8K22 - chains I and Q of the 20 polymer chains in the assembly; structure by electron microscopy, 2.92 A resolution.

# Chain I
Name: Csy3
Organism: Vibrio phage ICP1_2004_A
UniProtKB: F1D5V6 (F1D5V6_9CAUD); residues 1-306 here = UniProt positions 1-306
Amino-acid sequence (306 residues; numbered 1 to 306; the number before each row is that of its first residue):
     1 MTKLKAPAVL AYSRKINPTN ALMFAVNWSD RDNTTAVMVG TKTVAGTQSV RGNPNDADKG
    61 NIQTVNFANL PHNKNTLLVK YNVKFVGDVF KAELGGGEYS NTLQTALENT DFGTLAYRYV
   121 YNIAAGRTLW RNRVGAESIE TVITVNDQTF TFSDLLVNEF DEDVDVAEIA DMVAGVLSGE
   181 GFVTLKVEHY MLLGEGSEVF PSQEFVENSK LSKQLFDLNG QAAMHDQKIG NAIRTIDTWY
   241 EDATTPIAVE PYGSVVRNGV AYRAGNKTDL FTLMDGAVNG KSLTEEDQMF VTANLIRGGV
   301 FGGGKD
Unresolved in the structure: 1, 304-306

# Chain Q
Molecule: 43-nt DNA strand
Organism: Vibrio phage ICP1_2004_A
Sequence (43 nucleotides; row label = number of the first residue in the row):
    18 AGCAATTTAA ATAGGGAAGA TAAGCAAAGG GTTGACGAAA GCC

# How chain I and chain Q interact
Pairs across the interface (23):
  Ala8(I) - DG36(Q)  sugar contact
  Ala8(I) - DA37(Q)  sugar contact
  Val9(I) - DG36(Q)  base contact
  Val9(I) - DA37(Q)  sugar contact
  Gln48(I) - DA26(Q)  hydrogen bond to the phosphate
  Gln48(I) - DA27(Q)  hydrogen bond to the phosphate
  Val50(I) - DT29(Q)  base contact
  Asp56(I) - DA27(Q)  phosphate contact
  Lys59(I) - DA26(Q)  phosphate contact
  Lys59(I) - DA27(Q)  phosphate contact
  Gly60(I) - DA26(Q)  sugar contact
  Asn61(I) - DA28(Q)  hydrogen bond to the base
  Ile62(I) - DA26(Q)  base contact
  Ile62(I) - DA27(Q)  sugar contact
  Gln63(I) - DA27(Q)  phosphate contact
  Gln63(I) - DA28(Q)  hydrogen bond to the phosphate
  Leu94(I) - DG36(Q)  base contact
  Phe205(I) - DG32(Q)  base contact
  Phe205(I) - DG33(Q)  base contact
  Ser212(I) - DA28(Q)  hydrogen bond to the base
  Val256(I) - DG32(Q)  base contact
  Val300(I) - DA35(Q)  base contact
  Gly303(I) - DG36(Q)  sugar contact
Other interface residues (no listed pair), chain I (18 interface residues in all): Thr47, Gly302

# Summary
18 residues of chain I face 9 of chain Q across their interface, with 5 hydrogen bonds. Polar pairs include
Asn61(I)-DA28(Q), Ser212(I)-DA28(Q) and Gln48(I)-DA26(Q).
Chain I is Csy3 and chain Q is a 43-nt DNA strand, both from Vibrio phage ICP1_2004_A; the structure, ICP1
Csy-dsDNA-Cas1-Cas2/3 complex (half form), was determined by electron microscopy.
